PDB entry 6NUE | electron microscopy, 3.30 A resolution | chains J and O of the 11 polymer chains in the assembly

# Chain J
Protein: CRISPR system single-strand-specific deoxyribonuclease Cas10/Csm1 (subtype III-A)
Source organism: Streptococcus thermophilus
Notes: EC 3.1.-.-, 2.7.7.-
UniProt: A0A0A7HFE1 (CAS10_STRTR); numbering as in UniProt (aligned over 1-758)
Chain sequence (758 residues; numbered 1 to 758; the number before each row is that of its first residue):
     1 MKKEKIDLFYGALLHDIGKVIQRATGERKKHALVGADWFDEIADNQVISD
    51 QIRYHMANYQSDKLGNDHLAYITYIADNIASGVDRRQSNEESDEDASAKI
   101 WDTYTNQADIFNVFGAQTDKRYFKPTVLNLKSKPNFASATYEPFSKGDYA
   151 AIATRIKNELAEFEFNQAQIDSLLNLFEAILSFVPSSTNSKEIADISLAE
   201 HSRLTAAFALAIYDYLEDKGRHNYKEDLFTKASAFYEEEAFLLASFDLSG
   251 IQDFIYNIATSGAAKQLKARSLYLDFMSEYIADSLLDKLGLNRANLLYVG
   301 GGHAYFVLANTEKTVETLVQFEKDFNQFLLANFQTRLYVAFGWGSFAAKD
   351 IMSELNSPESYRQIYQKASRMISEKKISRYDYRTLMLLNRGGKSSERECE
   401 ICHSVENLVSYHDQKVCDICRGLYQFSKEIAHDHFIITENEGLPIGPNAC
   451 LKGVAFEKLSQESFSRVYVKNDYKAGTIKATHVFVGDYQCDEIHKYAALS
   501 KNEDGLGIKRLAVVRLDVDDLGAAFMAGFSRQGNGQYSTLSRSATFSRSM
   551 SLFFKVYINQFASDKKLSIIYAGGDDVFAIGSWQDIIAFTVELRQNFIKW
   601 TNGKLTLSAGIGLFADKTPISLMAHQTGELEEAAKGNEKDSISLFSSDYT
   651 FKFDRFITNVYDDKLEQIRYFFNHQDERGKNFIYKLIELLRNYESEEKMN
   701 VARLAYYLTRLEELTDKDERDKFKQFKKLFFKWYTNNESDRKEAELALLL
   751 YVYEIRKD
Disordered / not traced: 1-2, 83-104, 758
Residues lining bound ligands: ATP (adenosine-5'-triphosphate): Tyr298, His303, Tyr305, Asp519, Asp520, Leu521, Ser547, Met550, Gly574, Asp575, Lys635
Swiss-Prot annotation at these positions:
  - mutagenesis: Asp16 (D16A: Dramatically decreased ssDNase activity. Wild-type synthesis of cOA), Asp575 to Asp576 (Wild-type ssDNase activity. No synthesis of cOA)
What the authors report for this chain:
  - binding site for ATP: Tyr298, His303, Leu521, Asp575, Lys635
  - catalytic residues: Asp16 (proposed by the authors, not directly observed)
  - allosteric site: Gln266, Arg397, His412, Tyr424, Lys495, Lys617

# Chain O
Protein: CRISPR type III-associated RAMP protein Csm3
Source organism: Streptococcus thermophilus
UniProt: A0A0A7HIF0 (A0A0A7HIF0_STRTR); residues 1-220 here = UniProt positions 1-220
Chain sequence (220 residues; each row starts with the number of its first residue):
     1 MTFAKIKFSAQIRLETGLHIGGSDAFAAIGAIDSPVIKDPITNIPIIPGS
    51 SLKGKMRTLLAKVYNEKVAEKPSDDSDILSRLFGNSKDKRFKMGRLIFRD
   101 AFLSNADELDSLGVRSYTEVKFENTIDRITAEANPRQIERAIRNSTFDFE
   151 LIYEITDENENQVEEDFKVIRDGLKLLELDYLGGSGSRGYGKVAFEKLKA
   201 TTVFGNYDVKTLNELLTAEV
Disordered / not traced: 1, 214-220
Swiss-Prot annotation at these positions:
  - mutagenesis: His19 (H19A: Wild-type degradation of target ssRNA by the Csm complex), Asp33 (D33A: No degradation of target ssRNA by the Csm complex, complex assembles normally and binds ssRNA. 10(3) to 10(4) decreased growth of an RNA phage in vivo ...), Asp100 (D100A: Nearly wild-type degradation of target ssRNA by the Csm complex, crRNA is shorter, Csm complex is altered), Glu119 (E119A: Wild-type degradation of target ssRNA by the Csm complex), Glu123 (E123A: Wild-type degradation of target ssRNA by the Csm complex), Glu139 (E139A: Wild-type degradation of target ssRNA by the Csm complex)

# How chain J and chain O interact
Pairs across the interface (6):
  Tyr706(J) with Phe26(O), hydrophobic
  Tyr707(J) with Phe26(O)
  Arg710(J) with Ala25(O); Ile32(O), hydrogen bond (side chain-backbone)
  Glu713(J) with Ile32(O)
  Leu714(J) with Ile32(O)
Other interface residues (no listed pair), chain J (7 interface residues in all): Arg678, Lys685
Other interface residues (no listed pair), chain O (6 interface residues in all): Asp24, Ala31, Asp33

# Overview
Chain J and chain O form an interface of 7 and 6 residues respectively; the contacts include 1 hydrogen bond.
Its one hydrogen-bonded contact is Arg710(J)-Ile32(O). Chain J binds ATP. From the paper: the catalytic
residue Asp16(J); a binding site for ATP at Tyr298(J), His303(J) and Leu521(J) among others.
Here chain J is CRISPR system single-strand-specific deoxyribonuclease Cas10/Csm1 (subtype III-A) and chain O
is CRISPR type III-associated RAMP protein Csm3, both from Streptococcus thermophilus. Entry 6NUE (Small
conformation of apo CRISPR_Csm complex) was determined by electron microscopy (same publication as 6NUD).
